Entry 6CX5 (X-ray diffraction, 2.40 A resolution); this record covers chains A and B of the 4 polymer chains in the assembly.

# Chain A
Molecule: Antigen-presenting glycoprotein CD1d1
Organism: Mus musculus
Reference sequence: A0A0R4J090 (A0A0R4J090_MOUSE); residues 1-279 here correspond to UniProt positions 19-297 (UniProt number = residue number + 18)
Sequence (285 residues; each row starts with the number of its first residue):
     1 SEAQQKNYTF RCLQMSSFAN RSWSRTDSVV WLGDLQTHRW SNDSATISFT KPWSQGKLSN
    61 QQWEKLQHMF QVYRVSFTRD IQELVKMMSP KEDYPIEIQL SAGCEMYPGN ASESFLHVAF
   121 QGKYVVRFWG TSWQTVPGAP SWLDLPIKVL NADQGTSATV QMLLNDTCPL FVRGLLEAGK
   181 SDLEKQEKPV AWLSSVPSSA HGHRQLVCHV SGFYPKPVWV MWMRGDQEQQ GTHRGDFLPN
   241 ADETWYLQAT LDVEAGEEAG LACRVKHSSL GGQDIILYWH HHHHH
Unresolved in the structure: 1-6, 110-111, 197-203, 280-285
Differences from the reference sequence: expression tag (280-285)
Cystine bridges: Cys-104/Cys-168, Cys-208/Cys-263
Glycans and other covalent adducts: N-acetylglucosamine (NAG) linked to Asn-20, Asn-42; glycan linked to Asn-165
Bound ions: Na+: Asp-80 (shared with 1 residue of chain C)
Ligand contacts: FJM ((5R,6S,7S)-5,6-dihydroxy-7-(octanoylamino)-N-(8-phenyloctyl)-8-{[(2S,3R,4S,5R,6R)-3,4,5-trihydroxy-6-(hydroxymethyl)tetrahydro-2H-pyran-2-yl]oxy}octanamide (non-preferred name)): Met-69, Val-72, Tyr-73, Ser-76, Phe-77, Asp-80, Ile-81, Leu-84, Val-85, Met-88, Ile-96, Ile-98, Leu-100, Leu-116, Val-118, Phe-120, Val-126, Trp-133, Trp-142, Leu-143, Pro-146, Leu-150, Asp-153, Gly-155, Thr-156, Thr-159, Val-160, Leu-163

# Chain B
Molecule: Beta-2-microglobulin
Organism: Mus musculus
Reference sequence: P01887 (B2MG_MOUSE); residues 1-99 here correspond to UniProt positions 21-119 (UniProt number = residue number + 20)
Sequence (99 residues; row label = number of the first residue in the row):
     1 IQKTPQIQVY SRHPPENGKP NILNCYVTQF HPPHIEIQML KNGKKIPKVE MSDMSFSKDW
    61 SFYILAHTEF TPTETDTYAC RVKHASMAEP KTVYWDRDM
Unresolved in the structure: 1
Cystine bridges: Cys-25/Cys-80

# Interface between chain A and chain B
Contacting residue pairs (61):
  Arg-11(A) with Lys-58(B)
  Leu-13(A) with Ser-55(B); Phe-56(B)
  Gln-14(A) with Phe-56(B)
  Met-15(A) with Met-54(B); Phe-56(B), hydrophobic; Phe-62(B), hydrophobic
  Ser-17(A) with Pro-33(B)
  Val-29(A) with Asp-53(B); Met-54(B); Ser-55(B)
  Trp-31(A) with Ser-55(B), hydrogen bond; Tyr-63(B)
  Gln-36(A) with Asp-53(B), hydrogen bond
  Arg-39(A) with Asp-53(B), salt bridge
  Glu-97(A) with Pro-33(B); Phe-62(B)
  Gln-99(A) with His-31(B); Phe-56(B); Trp-60(B), hydrogen bond (side chain-backbone); Phe-62(B)
  Leu-100(A) with Phe-56(B)
  Ser-101(A) with Trp-60(B)
  His-117(A) with Trp-60(B)
  Ala-119(A) with Trp-60(B), hydrophobic
  Gln-121(A) with His-31(B)
  Gly-122(A) with His-31(B); Trp-60(B)
  Tyr-124(A) with Trp-60(B)
  Val-190(A) with Pro-14(B), hydrophobic
  Trp-192(A) with Ser-11(B); His-13(B); Pro-14(B), hydrophobic; Pro-15(B); Asp-98(B), hydrogen bond (side chain-backbone); Met-99(B)
  Ser-194(A) with Asp-98(B)
  Ser-195(A) with Asp-98(B)
  Val-196(A) with Asp-98(B)
  His-209(A) with Asp-98(B), hydrogen bond (side chain-backbone); Met-99(B)
  Ser-211(A) with Arg-12(B), hydrogen bond (side chain-backbone)
  Gly-212(A) with Arg-12(B)
  Leu-238(A) with Gln-8(B); Tyr-10(B); Tyr-26(B), hydrophobic
  Pro-239(A) with Tyr-10(B), hydrogen bond (backbone-side chain); Tyr-26(B); Leu-65(B)
  Asn-240(A) with Tyr-10(B); Arg-12(B); Asn-24(B), hydrogen bond; Leu-65(B)
  Ala-241(A) with Leu-65(B); His-67(B)
  Asp-242(A) with Arg-12(B), salt bridge
  Thr-244(A) with Arg-12(B)
  Tyr-246(A) with Tyr-10(B), hydrophobic; Ser-11(B); Met-99(B)
  Gln-248(A) with Met-99(B)
Other interface residues (no listed pair), chain A (35 interface residues in all): Val-118
Other interface residues (no listed pair), chain B (24 interface residues in all): Asp-96

# Overview
35 residues of chain A and 24 residues of chain B are in contact, with 8 hydrogen bonds and 2 salt bridges.
Polar contacts include Arg-39(A)/Asp-53(B), Asp-242(A)/Arg-12(B) and Trp-31(A)/Ser-55(B). Bound to chain A:
compound FJM. Covalently linked N-acetylglucosamine: at Asn-20(A) and Asn-42(A).
Chain A is Antigen-presenting glycoprotein CD1d1 and chain B is Beta-2-microglobulin, both from Mus musculus;
the structure, Structure of alpha-GSA[8,8P] bound by CD1d and in complex with the Va14Vb8.2 TCR, was
determined by X-ray diffraction together with 6C5M, 6C69, 6C6A, 6C6C, 6C6E, 6C6H and 10 further entries from
the same study.
